PDB entry 7PHQ | electron microscopy, 8.45 A resolution (very low resolution: no residue pairs are listed; an interface is given only as per-side residue counts) | chains L and K of the 10 polymer chains in the assembly

[Chain L]
Name: NabFab LC
From: synthetic construct
Amino-acid sequence (215 residues; row label = number of the first residue in the row; numbering starts at 0):
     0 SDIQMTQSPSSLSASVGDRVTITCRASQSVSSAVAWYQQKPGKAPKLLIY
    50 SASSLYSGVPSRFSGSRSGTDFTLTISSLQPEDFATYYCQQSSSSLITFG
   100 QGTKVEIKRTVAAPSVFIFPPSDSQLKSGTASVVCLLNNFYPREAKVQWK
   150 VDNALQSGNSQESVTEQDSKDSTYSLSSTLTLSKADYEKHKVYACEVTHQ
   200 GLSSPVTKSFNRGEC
Not modelled in the structure: 0-3, 212-214
Cystine bridges: Cys23-Cys88, Cys134-Cys194

[Chain K]
Name: Anti-Fab nanobody
From: Lama glama
Notes: antibody fragment or engineered binder
Amino-acid sequence (123 residues; numbered -1 to 113 plus 8 insertion-coded residues; the number before each row is that of its first residue; a row labelled like 82A-82C holds insertion residues (82A, then the next letters in order); numbers below 1 keep their minus sign (Gly-1 is residue -1)):
    -1 GSQVQLQESGGGLVQPGGSLRLSCAASGRTISRYAMSWFRQAPGKEREFV
    49 AVAR
   52A R
    53 SGDGAFYADSVQGRFTVSRDDAKNTVYLQM
82A-82C NSL
    83 KPEDTAVYYCAIDSDTFY
100a-100d SGSY
   101 DYWGQGTQVTVSS
Not modelled in the structure: -1 to 1
Cystine bridges: Cys22-Cys92

[Chain L / chain K interface]
At this resolution (8 A) residue pairs are not listed: 10 residues of chain L and 15 of chain K lie at the interface.

[In short]
The interface between chain L and chain K involves 10 residues on one side and 15 on the other.
Chain L is NabFab LC (synthetic construct) and chain K is Anti-Fab nanobody (Lama glama); the structure,
Structure of homo-dimeric Staphylococcus capitis divalent metal ion transporter (DMT) by NabFab-fiducial
assisted cryo-EM, was determined by electron microscopy, deposited together with 7PHP, 7PIJ and 7RTH.
